Entry 3IQF (X-ray diffraction, 2.10 A resolution); this record covers chains A and D of the 6 polymer chains in the assembly.

== Chain A (and D) ==
Protein: F420-dependent methylenetetrahydromethanopterin dehydrogenase
From: Methanopyrus kandleri
Notes: EC 1.5.99.9; chain D of this document is another copy of the same molecule, construct and numbering; everything in this record applies to it too
Reference sequence: P94951 (MTD_METKA); numbering as in UniProt (aligned over 1-283)
Amino-acid sequence (283 residues; numbered 1 to 283; the number before each row is that of its first residue):
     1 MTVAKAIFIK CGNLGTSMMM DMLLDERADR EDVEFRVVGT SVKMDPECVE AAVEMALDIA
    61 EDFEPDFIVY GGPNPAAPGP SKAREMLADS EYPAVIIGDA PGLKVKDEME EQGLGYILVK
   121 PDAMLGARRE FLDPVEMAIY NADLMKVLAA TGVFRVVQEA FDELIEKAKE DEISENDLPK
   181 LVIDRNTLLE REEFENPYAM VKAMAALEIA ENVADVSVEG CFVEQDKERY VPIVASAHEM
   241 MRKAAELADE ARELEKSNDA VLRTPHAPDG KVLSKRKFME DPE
Not modelled in the structure: 1

== Interface between chain A and chain D ==
Contacting residue pairs - 151 pairs, chain A then chain D:
  Asn13(A) - Met22(D)
  Met18(A) - Met18(D)  hydrophobic
  Met18(A) - Met19(D)  hydrophobic
  Met18(A) - Met22(D)  hydrophobic
  Met18(A) - Met145(D)  hydrophobic
  Met19(A) - Met18(D)  hydrophobic
  Met19(A) - Met137(D)  hydrophobic
  Met19(A) - Ala138(D)  hydrophobic
  Asp21(A) - Ser41(D)  hydrogen bond
  Met22(A) - Asn13(D)
  Met22(A) - Met18(D)  hydrophobic
  Met22(A) - Val42(D)  hydrophobic
  Met22(A) - Met137(D)
  Leu23(A) - Pro134(D)
  Leu23(A) - Met137(D)
  Asp25(A) - Val42(D)
  Asp25(A) - Lys43(D)  salt bridge
  Glu26(A) - Leu132(D)
  Glu26(A) - Asp133(D)
  Glu26(A) - Pro134(D)
  Arg27(A) - Ala127(D)
  Arg27(A) - Arg128(D)
  Arg27(A) - Arg129(D)
  Arg27(A) - Leu132(D)  hydrogen bond (side chain-backbone)
  Ala28(A) - Val42(D)
  Ala28(A) - Lys43(D)  hydrogen bond (backbone-side chain)
  Asp29(A) - Lys43(D)
  Asp29(A) - Arg129(D)  salt bridge
  Arg30(A) - Lys43(D)  hydrogen bond (backbone-side chain)
  Val33(A) - Lys43(D)
  Phe35(A) - Thr40(D)
  Arg36(A) - Gly39(D)
  Arg36(A) - Thr40(D)
  Arg36(A) - Ala51(D)
  Arg36(A) - Met55(D)
  Val37(A) - Val37(D)
  Val37(A) - Val38(D)
  Val37(A) - Gly39(D)  hydrogen bond (backbone-backbone)
  Val38(A) - Val37(D)
  Gly39(A) - Arg36(D)
  Gly39(A) - Val37(D)  hydrogen bond (backbone-backbone)
  Thr40(A) - Phe35(D)
  Thr40(A) - Arg36(D)
  Ser41(A) - Asp21(D)  hydrogen bond
  Ser41(A) - Val37(D)
  Val42(A) - Met22(D)  hydrophobic
  Val42(A) - Asp25(D)
  Val42(A) - Ala28(D)  hydrophobic
  Lys43(A) - Asp25(D)  salt bridge
  Lys43(A) - Ala28(D)  hydrogen bond (side chain-backbone)
  Lys43(A) - Asp29(D)
  Lys43(A) - Arg30(D)  hydrogen bond (side chain-backbone)
  Lys43(A) - Val33(D)
  Met55(A) - Arg36(D)
  Met55(A) - Ile59(D)  hydrophobic
  Ile59(A) - Met55(D)  hydrophobic
  Ala127(A) - Arg27(D)
  Arg128(A) - Arg27(D)
  Arg129(A) - Arg27(D)
  Arg129(A) - Asp29(D)  salt bridge
  Arg129(A) - Pro265(D)
  Arg129(A) - His266(D)  hydrogen bond (side chain-backbone)
  Arg129(A) - Pro268(D)
  Arg129(A) - Leu273(D)
  Arg129(A) - Pro282(D)
  Glu130(A) - Arg263(D)
  Glu130(A) - Lys275(D)  hydrogen bond (backbone-side chain)
  Glu130(A) - Asp281(D)
  Glu130(A) - Pro282(D)
  Phe131(A) - Arg263(D)  hydrogen bond (backbone-side chain)
  Leu132(A) - Glu26(D)
  Leu132(A) - Arg27(D)  hydrogen bond (backbone-side chain)
  Leu132(A) - Pro265(D)
  Asp133(A) - Glu26(D)
  Asp133(A) - Arg155(D)  salt bridge
  Asp133(A) - Leu262(D)
  Asp133(A) - Arg263(D)
  Asp133(A) - Thr264(D)  hydrogen bond (side chain-backbone)
  Asp133(A) - Pro265(D)
  Pro134(A) - Leu23(D)
  Pro134(A) - Glu26(D)
  Pro134(A) - Gln158(D)
  Pro134(A) - Thr264(D)
  Val135(A) - Ala149(D)
  Val135(A) - Arg155(D)
  Val135(A) - Arg252(D)
  Glu136(A) - Arg252(D)  salt bridge
  Glu136(A) - Arg263(D)  salt bridge
  Met137(A) - Met19(D)  hydrophobic
  Met137(A) - Met22(D)
  Met137(A) - Leu23(D)
  Ala138(A) - Met19(D)  hydrophobic
  Ala138(A) - Met145(D)
  Ala138(A) - Ala149(D)  hydrophobic
  Ala138(A) - Phe154(D)  hydrophobic
  Ile139(A) - Ala149(D)  hydrophobic
  Ile139(A) - Arg252(D)
  Asn141(A) - Met145(D)
  Ala142(A) - Ala142(D)
  Ala142(A) - Met145(D)
  Ala142(A) - Lys146(D)
  Asp143(A) - Lys146(D)  salt bridge
  Met145(A) - Ala138(D)
  Met145(A) - Asn141(D)
  Met145(A) - Ala142(D)  hydrogen bond (side chain-backbone)
  Met145(A) - Met145(D)  hydrophobic
  Lys146(A) - Ala142(D)
  Lys146(A) - Asp143(D)  salt bridge
  Ala149(A) - Val135(D)
  Ala149(A) - Ala138(D)  hydrophobic
  Ala149(A) - Ile139(D)  hydrophobic
  Phe154(A) - Ala138(D)  hydrophobic
  Arg155(A) - Asp133(D)  salt bridge
  Arg155(A) - Val135(D)
  Gln158(A) - Pro134(D)
  Lys227(A) - Asp281(D)  salt bridge
  Glu228(A) - Met279(D)
  Val231(A) - Phe278(D)
  Pro232(A) - Phe278(D)  hydrophobic
  Ala235(A) - Phe278(D)  hydrophobic
  Glu239(A) - Lys256(D)  salt bridge
  Arg242(A) - Asp249(D)  salt bridge
  Arg242(A) - Glu253(D)  salt bridge
  Asp249(A) - Arg242(D)  salt bridge
  Arg252(A) - Val135(D)
  Arg252(A) - Glu136(D)  salt bridge
  Arg252(A) - Ile139(D)
  Glu253(A) - Arg242(D)  salt bridge
  Lys256(A) - Glu239(D)  salt bridge
  Leu262(A) - Asp133(D)
  Arg263(A) - Glu130(D)
  Arg263(A) - Phe131(D)  hydrogen bond (side chain-backbone)
  Arg263(A) - Asp133(D)
  Arg263(A) - Glu136(D)  salt bridge
  Thr264(A) - Asp133(D)  hydrogen bond (backbone-side chain)
  Thr264(A) - Pro134(D)
  Pro265(A) - Arg129(D)
  Pro265(A) - Leu132(D)
  Pro265(A) - Asp133(D)
  His266(A) - Arg129(D)  hydrogen bond (backbone-side chain)
  His266(A) - Pro134(D)
  Pro268(A) - Arg129(D)
  Leu273(A) - Arg129(D)
  Lys275(A) - Glu130(D)  hydrogen bond (side chain-backbone)
  Phe278(A) - Val231(D)  hydrophobic
  Phe278(A) - Pro232(D)  hydrophobic
  Phe278(A) - Ala235(D)  hydrophobic
  Met279(A) - Glu228(D)
  Asp281(A) - Lys227(D)  salt bridge
  Pro282(A) - Arg129(D)
  Pro282(A) - Glu130(D)
Also at the interface, not in a pair above, chain A (72 interface residues in all): Ala51, Ala150, Ala267
Also at the interface, not in a pair above, chain D (72 interface residues in all): Ala150, Ala267

== Overview ==
The chain A/chain D interface involves 72 residues from each chain, with 19 hydrogen bonds and 20 salt
bridges. Polar contacts include Asp25(A)-Lys43(D), Asp29(A)-Arg129(D) and Asp133(A)-Arg155(D).
Chain A and chain D are both F420-dependent methylenetetrahydromethanopterin dehydrogenase (Methanopyrus
kandleri); the structure, Structure of F420 dependent methylene-tetrahydromethanopterin dehydrogenase in
complex with methenyl-tetrahydromethanopterin, was determined by X-ray diffraction, deposited together with
3IQE and 3IQZ.
